Entry 6EBO (X-ray diffraction, 1.58 A resolution); this record covers chains A and B.

[Chain A (and B)]
Protein: Ribonucleoside-diphosphate reductase, beta subunit
From: Aerococcus urinae (strain ACS-120-V-Col10a)
Notes: EC 1.17.4.1; chain B of this document is another copy of the same molecule, construct and numbering; everything in this record applies to it too
Reference sequence: F2I8X9 (F2I8X9_AERUA); residues 2-337 here = UniProt positions 2-337
Amino-acid sequence (355 residues; each row starts with the number of its first residue; numbers below 1 keep their minus sign (Met-17 is residue -17)):
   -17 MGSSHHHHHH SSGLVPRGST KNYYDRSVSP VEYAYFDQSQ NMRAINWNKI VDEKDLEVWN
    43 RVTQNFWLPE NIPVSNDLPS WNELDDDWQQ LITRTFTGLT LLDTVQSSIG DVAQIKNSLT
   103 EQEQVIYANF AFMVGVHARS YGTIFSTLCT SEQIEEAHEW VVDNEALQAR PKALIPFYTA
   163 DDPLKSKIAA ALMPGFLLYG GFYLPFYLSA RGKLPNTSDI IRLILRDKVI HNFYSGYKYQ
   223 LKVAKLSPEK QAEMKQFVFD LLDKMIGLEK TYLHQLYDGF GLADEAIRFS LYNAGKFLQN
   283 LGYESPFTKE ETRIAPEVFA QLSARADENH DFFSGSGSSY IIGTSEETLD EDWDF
Disordered / not traced: -17 to 3, 315-337 (chain B: -17 to 3, 307-337)
Differences from the reference sequence: initiating methionine (-17); expression tag (-16 to 1)
Ion coordination: Ca2+ site 1: Gly261 (together with glycerol) (shared with Gly263(B), Asp266(B), Glu267(B) of chain B); Ca2+ site 2: Gly263, Asp266, Glu267 (together with glycerol) (shared with Gly261(B) of chain B)
Reported in the primary citation:
  - contacts within the chain: Asp85-Lys210 (hydrogen bond)

[How chain A and chain B interact]
Contacting residue pairs - 110 pairs, chain A then chain B:
  Asn4(A) - Glu137(B)  hydrogen bond
  Tyr5(A) - His140(B)
  Tyr5(A) - Glu141(B)
  Tyr5(A) - Val144(B)  hydrophobic
  Arg8(A) - Val144(B)
  Arg8(A) - Asp145(B)  salt bridge
  Ser9(A) - Val144(B)
  Pro12(A) - Leu83(B)  hydrophobic
  Pro12(A) - Thr86(B)
  Pro12(A) - Val87(B)  hydrophobic
  Pro12(A) - Ile91(B)
  Val13(A) - Ser90(B)
  Val13(A) - Ile91(B)  hydrophobic
  Tyr15(A) - Lys154(B)
  Ala16(A) - Ile91(B)  hydrophobic
  Ala16(A) - Ile157(B)  hydrophobic
  Ala16(A) - Thr161(B)
  Tyr17(A) - Thr161(B)
  Asn23(A) - Val144(B)  hydrogen bond (side chain-backbone)
  Asn23(A) - Glu147(B)  hydrogen bond
  Asn23(A) - Gln150(B)
  Asn23(A) - Lys154(B)  hydrogen bond
  Met24(A) - Leu83(B)  hydrophobic
  Met24(A) - Val144(B)
  Met24(A) - Gln150(B)  hydrogen bond (backbone-side chain)
  Met24(A) - Lys154(B)
  Met24(A) - Ile157(B)  hydrophobic
  Arg25(A) - Leu83(B)
  Arg25(A) - Val144(B)
  Ala26(A) - Thr79(B)
  Ala26(A) - Thr82(B)
  Ala26(A) - Leu83(B)
  Ala26(A) - His140(B)
  Ile27(A) - Thr82(B)
  Ile27(A) - Thr86(B)  hydrogen bond (backbone-side chain)
  Ile27(A) - Ala120(B)  hydrophobic
  Ile27(A) - His140(B)
  Asn28(A) - His140(B)  hydrogen bond
  Trp29(A) - Arg121(B)
  Asn30(A) - Gly124(B)
  Asn30(A) - Phe127(B)
  Asn30(A) - Ser128(B)
  Asn30(A) - Ile136(B)
  Trp41(A) - Phe114(B)  hydrophobic
  Trp41(A) - Val118(B)  hydrophobic
  Trp41(A) - Arg121(B)
  Thr45(A) - Phe48(B)
  Thr45(A) - Leu50(B)
  Phe48(A) - Thr45(B)
  Phe48(A) - Phe48(B)  hydrophobic
  Leu50(A) - Thr45(B)
  Thr79(A) - Ala26(B)
  Thr82(A) - Ala26(B)
  Thr82(A) - Ile27(B)
  Leu83(A) - Pro12(B)  hydrophobic
  Leu83(A) - Met24(B)  hydrophobic
  Leu83(A) - Arg25(B)
  Leu83(A) - Ala26(B)
  Thr86(A) - Pro12(B)
  Thr86(A) - Ile27(B)  hydrogen bond (side chain-backbone)
  Val87(A) - Pro12(B)  hydrophobic
  Ser90(A) - Val13(B)
  Ser90(A) - Ile97(B)
  Ile91(A) - Pro12(B)
  Ile91(A) - Val13(B)
  Ile91(A) - Ala16(B)  hydrophobic
  Val94(A) - Val94(B)  hydrophobic
  Val94(A) - Ile97(B)  hydrophobic
  Ile97(A) - Ser90(B)
  Ile97(A) - Val94(B)  hydrophobic
  Val107(A) - Gly117(B)
  Ala110(A) - Phe114(B)
  Asn111(A) - Phe114(B)
  Phe114(A) - Trp41(B)  hydrophobic
  Phe114(A) - Ala110(B)
  Phe114(A) - Asn111(B)
  Phe114(A) - Phe114(B)  hydrophobic
  Gly117(A) - Val107(B)
  Val118(A) - Trp41(B)  hydrophobic
  Ala120(A) - Ile27(B)  hydrophobic
  Arg121(A) - Trp29(B)
  Arg121(A) - Trp41(B)
  Gly124(A) - Asn30(B)  hydrogen bond (backbone-side chain)
  Phe127(A) - Asn30(B)
  Ser128(A) - Asn30(B)
  Ile136(A) - Asn30(B)
  Glu137(A) - Asn4(B)  hydrogen bond
  His140(A) - Tyr5(B)
  His140(A) - Ala26(B)
  His140(A) - Ile27(B)
  His140(A) - Asn28(B)  hydrogen bond
  Glu141(A) - Tyr5(B)
  Val144(A) - Arg8(B)
  Val144(A) - Ser9(B)
  Val144(A) - Asn23(B)  hydrogen bond (backbone-side chain)
  Val144(A) - Met24(B)
  Val144(A) - Arg25(B)
  Asp145(A) - Arg8(B)  salt bridge
  Glu147(A) - Asn23(B)  hydrogen bond
  Gln150(A) - Asn23(B)
  Gln150(A) - Met24(B)  hydrogen bond (side chain-backbone)
  Lys154(A) - Tyr15(B)
  Lys154(A) - Asn23(B)  hydrogen bond
  Lys154(A) - Met24(B)
  Ile157(A) - Ala16(B)  hydrophobic
  Ile157(A) - Met24(B)  hydrophobic
  Thr161(A) - Ala16(B)
  Thr161(A) - Tyr17(B)
  Phe314(A) - Gln46(B)
  Phe314(A) - Phe48(B)
Other interface residues (no listed pair), chain A (59 interface residues in all): Leu38, Ser89, Gln106, Ala113, Val143, Pro153
Other interface residues (no listed pair), chain B (59 interface residues in all): Leu38, Ser89, Gln106, Ala113, Val143, Pro153

[Summary]
Chain A and chain B each contribute 59 residues to their interface; the contacts include 15 hydrogen bonds and
2 salt bridges. Among the polar pairs are Arg8(A)-Asp145(B), Asn4(A)-Glu137(B) and Asn23(A)-Val144(B). The
Ca2+ site 2 is built by Gly263(A), Asp266(A) and Glu267(A). From the paper: contacts within the chain
involving Asp85(A) and Lys210(A).
Both chains are Ribonucleoside-diphosphate reductase, beta subunit (Aerococcus urinae (strain
ACS-120-V-Col10a)). Entry 6EBO (Crystal Structure of the Class Ie Ribonucleotide Reductase Beta Subunit from
Aerococcus urinae in Unactivated Form) was determined by X-ray diffraction together with 6EBP, 6EBQ and 6EBZ
from the same study.
